PDB entry 1XDJ | X-ray diffraction, 2.20 A resolution | chain A

# Chain A
Name: 5-methyltetrahydropteroyltriglutamate--homocysteine methyltransferase
Source organism: Thermotoga maritima
Notes: EC 2.1.1.14
UniProtKB: Q9X112 (METE_THEMA); numbering as in UniProt (aligned over 2-734)
Chain sequence (766 residues; each row starts with the number of its first residue; numbers below 1 keep their minus sign (Met-31 is residue -31)):
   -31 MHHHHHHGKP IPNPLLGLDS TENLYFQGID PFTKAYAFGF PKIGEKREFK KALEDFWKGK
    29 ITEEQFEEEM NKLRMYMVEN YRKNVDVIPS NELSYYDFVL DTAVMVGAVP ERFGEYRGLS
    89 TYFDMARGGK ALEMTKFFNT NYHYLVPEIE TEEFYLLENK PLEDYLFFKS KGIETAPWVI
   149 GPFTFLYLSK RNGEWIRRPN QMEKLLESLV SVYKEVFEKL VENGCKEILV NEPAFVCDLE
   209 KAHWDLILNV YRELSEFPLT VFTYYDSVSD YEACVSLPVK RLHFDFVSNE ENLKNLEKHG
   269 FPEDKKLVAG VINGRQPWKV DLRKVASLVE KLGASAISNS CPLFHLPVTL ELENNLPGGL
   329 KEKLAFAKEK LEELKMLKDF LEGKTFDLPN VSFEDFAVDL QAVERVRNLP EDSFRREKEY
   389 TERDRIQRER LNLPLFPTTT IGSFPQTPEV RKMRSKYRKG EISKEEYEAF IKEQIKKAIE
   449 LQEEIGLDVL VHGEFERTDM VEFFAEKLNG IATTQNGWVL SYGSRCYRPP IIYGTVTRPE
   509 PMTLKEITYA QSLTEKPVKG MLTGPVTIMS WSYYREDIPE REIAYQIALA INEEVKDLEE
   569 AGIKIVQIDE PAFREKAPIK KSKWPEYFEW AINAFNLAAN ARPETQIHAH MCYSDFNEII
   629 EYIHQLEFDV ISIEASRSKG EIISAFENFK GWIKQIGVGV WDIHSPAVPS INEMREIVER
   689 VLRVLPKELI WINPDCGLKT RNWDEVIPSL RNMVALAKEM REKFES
Disordered / not traced: -31 to 0, 351-360, 377, 734
Sequence notes: expression tag (-31 to 1); modified residue (38, 43, 45, 73, 93, 102, 170, 344, 421, 468, 510, 529, 537, 619, 682, 721, 728)
Modified / non-standard residues: Mse38, Mse43, Mse45, Mse73, Mse93, Mse102, Mse170, Mse344, Mse421, Mse468, Mse510, Mse529, Mse537, Mse619, Mse682, Mse721, Mse728 (selenomethionine; parent Met)
Bound ions: Zn2+: His618, Cys620, Cys704
Ligand contacts:
  - 2-amino-4-mercapto-butyric acid (HCS): Ile409, Gly410, Ser411, Glu462, Mse468, Mse529, Gln575, Asp577, His618, Cys620, Cys704, Gly705
  - meso-erythritol (MRY): Lys104, Phe105, Phe106, Tyr112, Tyr155, Leu156, Arg165, Cys205, Ile587
Swiss-Prot annotation at these positions:
  - active site: His672 (Proton donor)
  - binding site (5-methyltetrahydropteroyltri-L-glutamate): Arg15 to Lys18, Lys104, Arg493, Cys494, Trp539, Glu583
  - binding site (L-homocysteine): Ile409 to Ser411, Glu462, Asp577
  - binding site (L-methionine): Ile409 to Ser411, Glu462, Asp577
  - binding site (Zn(2+)): His618, Cys620, Glu642, Cys704
From the paper describing this entry:
  - Zn2+ coordination: His618, Cys620, Glu642, Cys704
  - conformationally variable residues (loop rearrangement, side-chain flip): Asp467 to Val469, Trp539, His618
  - binding site for 2-amino-4-mercapto-butyric acid: Ile409, Ser411, Glu462, Mse468, Asp577
  - contacts within the chain: Mse468-Thr531 (backbone contact)
  - catalytic residues: His111, Asp467, His672 (proposed by the authors, not directly observed)

# Summary
Bound to chain A: 2-amino-4-mercapto-butyric acid and meso-erythritol. His618, Cys620 and Cys704 coordinate
Zn2+. UniProt lists active-site residue His672, 9 residues binding 5-methyltetrahydropteroyltri-L-glutamate, 5
L-homocysteine-binding residues and 5 L-methionine-binding residues. The paper reports catalytic residues
His111, Asp467 and His672; a binding site for 2-amino-4-mercapto-butyric acid at Ile409, Ser411 and Glu462
among others.
Chain A is 5-methyltetrahydropteroyltriglutamate--homocysteine methyltransferase (Thermotoga maritima); the
structure, Crystal Structure of T. maritima Cobalamin-Independent Methionine Synthase complexed with Zn2+ and
Homocysteine, was determined by X-ray diffraction, deposited together with 1T7L.
